PDB entry 9LDB | X-ray diffraction, 2.20 A resolution | chains A and B

[Chain A (and B)]
Molecule: Lactate dehydrogenase
Organism: Sus scrofa
Notes: EC 1.1.1.27; chain B of this document is another copy of the same molecule, construct and numbering; everything in this record applies to it too
UniProtKB: P00339 (LDHA_PIG); the construct has insertions or renumbered stretches relative to UniProt, so the offset changes along the chain: 1-16 = UniProt 1-16; 18-20 = UniProt 17-19; 22-81 = UniProt 20-79; 83-103 = UniProt 80-100; 4 more segments
Sequence (332 residues; numbered 0 to 331 plus 8 insertion-coded residues; 8 numbers in that range are skipped by the numbering (no residue carries them; nothing is unmodelled there); the number before each row is that of its first residue; a row labelled like 132A-132B holds insertion residues (132A, then the next letters in order); numbering starts at 0):
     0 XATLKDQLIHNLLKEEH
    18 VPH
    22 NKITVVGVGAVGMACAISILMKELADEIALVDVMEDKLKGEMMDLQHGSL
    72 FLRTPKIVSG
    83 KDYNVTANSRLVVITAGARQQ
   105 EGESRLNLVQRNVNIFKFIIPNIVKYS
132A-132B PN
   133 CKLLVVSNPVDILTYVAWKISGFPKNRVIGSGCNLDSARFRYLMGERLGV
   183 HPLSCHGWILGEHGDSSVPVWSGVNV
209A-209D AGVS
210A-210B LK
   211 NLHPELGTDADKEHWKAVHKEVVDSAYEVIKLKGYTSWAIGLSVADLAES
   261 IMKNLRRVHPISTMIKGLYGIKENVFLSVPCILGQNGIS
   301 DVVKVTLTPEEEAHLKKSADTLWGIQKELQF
Modified positions: ACE (acetyl group) at position 0
Ligand contacts: NAD (nicotinamide-adenine-dinucleotide): Val-27, Gly-28, Val-29, Gly-30, Ala-31, Val-32, Gly-33, Val-52, Asp-53, Val-54, Met-55, Tyr-85, Thr-97, Ala-98, Gly-99, Ala-100, Arg-101, Gln-102, Leu-112, Asn-116, Ile-119, Phe-122, Ile-123, Val-138, Ser-139, Asn-140, Val-142, Ser-163, Leu-167, His-195, Thr-246, Ile-250

[Chain A / chain B interface]
Pairs across the interface (93; chain A residue first):
  Thr-2(A) / Glu-223(B)
  Leu-3(A) / Leu-210A(B)  hydrophobic
  Leu-3(A) / Leu-212(B)  hydrophobic
  Leu-3(A) / His-213(B)
  Leu-3(A) / Glu-223(B)  hydrogen bond (backbone-side chain)
  Leu-3(A) / Trp-225(B)
  Lys-4(A) / Arg-179(B)
  Lys-4(A) / Leu-180(B)
  Gln-6(A) / Leu-212(B)
  Leu-7(A) / Val-209C(B)  hydrophobic
  Ile-8(A) / Leu-180(B)
  Met-34(A) / Trp-248(B)
  Ile-38(A) / Trp-248(B)  hydrophobic
  Ser-39(A) / Met-42(B)
  Asp-57(A) / Lys-241(B)  salt bridge
  Asp-57(A) / Leu-242(B)
  Lys-58(A) / Leu-242(B)  hydrogen bond (backbone-backbone)
  Lys-60(A) / Leu-242(B)
  Gly-61(A) / Val-239(B)
  Gly-61(A) / Leu-242(B)
  Glu-62(A) / Lys-243(B)  salt bridge
  Glu-62(A) / Trp-248(B)  hydrogen bond
  Met-64(A) / Val-239(B)  hydrophobic
  Asp-65(A) / Lys-243(B)  salt bridge
  Asp-65(A) / Thr-246(B)
  Asp-65(A) / Ser-247(B)  hydrogen bond (side chain-backbone)
  Asp-65(A) / Trp-248(B)  hydrogen bond (side chain-backbone)
  Asp-65(A) / Ala-249(B)  hydrogen bond (side chain-backbone)
  Leu-66(A) / Trp-248(B)  hydrophobic
  Gln-67(A) / Tyr-174(B)
  His-68(A) / Ala-170(B)
  His-68(A) / Arg-171(B)  hydrogen bond
  His-68(A) / Ser-235(B)
  His-68(A) / Ala-249(B)
  Gly-69(A) / Leu-252(B)
  Ser-70(A) / Tyr-174(B)
  Ser-70(A) / His-183(B)
  Ser-70(A) / Pro-184(B)
  Leu-71(A) / Arg-173(B)
  Leu-71(A) / Leu-185(B)  hydrophobic
  Phe-72(A) / Ala-170(B)  hydrophobic
  Phe-72(A) / Leu-252(B)  hydrophobic
  Phe-72(A) / Ser-253(B)
  Phe-72(A) / Asp-256(B)
  Leu-73(A) / His-183(B)
  Arg-74(A) / Leu-185(B)
  Asn-166(A) / Phe-72(B)
  Ala-170(A) / Phe-72(B)  hydrophobic
  Arg-171(A) / His-68(B)  hydrogen bond
  Arg-173(A) / Leu-71(B)
  Tyr-174(A) / Gln-67(B)  hydrogen bond
  Tyr-174(A) / Ser-70(B)
  Arg-179(A) / Lys-4(B)
  Leu-180(A) / Lys-4(B)
  Leu-180(A) / Ile-8(B)
  His-183(A) / Ser-70(B)
  His-183(A) / Leu-73(B)
  Pro-184(A) / Ser-70(B)
  Pro-184(A) / Leu-71(B)
  Leu-185(A) / Leu-71(B)
  Leu-185(A) / Arg-74(B)
  Val-208(A) / Leu-7(B)  hydrophobic
  Leu-210A(A) / Leu-3(B)  hydrophobic
  Leu-210A(A) / Leu-7(B)  hydrophobic
  Leu-212(A) / Leu-3(B)  hydrophobic
  Leu-212(A) / Gln-6(B)
  Leu-212(A) / Leu-7(B)  hydrophobic
  His-213(A) / Leu-3(B)
  Leu-216(A) / Leu-3(B)  hydrophobic
  Glu-223(A) / Thr-2(B)
  Glu-223(A) / Leu-3(B)  hydrogen bond (side chain-backbone)
  Trp-225(A) / Leu-3(B)
  Ser-235(A) / His-68(B)
  Val-239(A) / Gly-61(B)
  Leu-242(A) / Asp-57(B)
  Leu-242(A) / Lys-58(B)
  Leu-242(A) / Lys-60(B)
  Lys-243(A) / Gly-61(B)
  Lys-243(A) / Glu-62(B)  salt bridge
  Lys-243(A) / Asp-65(B)  salt bridge
  Thr-246(A) / Asp-65(B)
  Ser-247(A) / Asp-65(B)  hydrogen bond (backbone-side chain)
  Trp-248(A) / Met-34(B)
  Trp-248(A) / Ile-38(B)  hydrophobic
  Trp-248(A) / Glu-62(B)  hydrogen bond
  Trp-248(A) / Asp-65(B)  hydrogen bond (backbone-side chain)
  Trp-248(A) / Trp-248(B)  hydrophobic
  Ala-249(A) / Asp-65(B)  hydrogen bond (backbone-side chain)
  Ala-249(A) / His-68(B)
  Leu-252(A) / Met-42(B)  hydrophobic
  Leu-252(A) / Phe-72(B)  hydrophobic
  Ser-253(A) / Phe-72(B)
  Asp-256(A) / Phe-72(B)
Also at the interface, not in a pair above, chain A (59 interface residues in all): Ala-1, Met-42, Pro-76, Val-182, Val-209C, Tyr-245
Also at the interface, not in a pair above, chain B (61 interface residues in all): Ala-1, Ser-39, Lys-43, Met-64, Leu-66, Gly-69, Asn-166, Val-182, Val-208, Leu-216, Glu-238, Tyr-245

[Summary]
Chain A and chain B form an interface of 59 and 61 residues respectively; the contacts include 14 hydrogen
bonds and 5 salt bridges. Polar pairs include Asp-57(A)/Lys-241(B), Glu-62(A)/Lys-243(B) and
Asp-65(A)/Lys-243(B). Bound to chain A: NAD.
Both chains are Lactate dehydrogenase (Sus scrofa). Entry 9LDB (Design and synthesis of new enzymes based on
the lactate dehydrogenase framework) was determined by X-ray diffraction, deposited together with 9LDT.
